PDB entry 5DQU | X-ray diffraction, 4.50 A resolution (low resolution: residue-level contacts below are approximate; hydrogen-bond / salt-bridge calls are withheld) | chains E and F of the 10 polymer chains in the assembly

Chain E (and F):
Name: CRISPR-associated endoribonuclease Cas2
Source organism: Escherichia coli K12
Notes: EC 3.1.-.-; chain F of this document is another copy of the same molecule, construct and numbering; everything in this record applies to it too
UniProtKB: P45956 (CAS2_ECOLI); residue numbers follow UniProt; this construct covers 1-94
Chain sequence (94 residues; row label = number of the first residue in the row):
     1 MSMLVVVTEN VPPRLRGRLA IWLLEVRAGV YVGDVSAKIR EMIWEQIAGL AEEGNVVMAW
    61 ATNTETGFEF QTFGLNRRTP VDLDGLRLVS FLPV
Not modelled in the structure: 94 (chain F: 1, 94)
UniProt features mapped onto this chain:
  - mutagenesis: E9 (E9A/R: No effect on spacer acquisition, Cas1-Cas2 complex formation or CRISPR DNA-binding by complex), N10 (N10A: No effect on spacer acquisition), R14 to R16 (No in vivspacer acquisition, significantly decreased protospacer binding), R14 (R14A: Slight decrease in spacer acquisition), R16 (R16A: Slight decrease in spacer acquisition; R16E: Dramatically decreased spacer acquisition in vivo), R18 (R18A: Very little spacer acquisition), R27 (R27A: Slight decrease in spacer acquisition), K38 to R40 (Very little in vivo spacer acquisition), E65 (E65A: No effect on spacer acquisition; E65R: Slight decrease in spacer acquisition, Cas1-Cas2 complex formation or CRISPR DNA-binding by complex. Loss of spacer acquisition; when associated with R-84), R77 to R78 (No spacer acquisition, significantly decreased protospacer binding), R77 (R77E: No change in spacer acquisition in vivo), R78 (R78E: Dramatically decreased spacer acquisition in vivo), 2 further mutagenesis entries in UniProt

Chain E / chain F interface:
Pairs across the interface - 48 pairs, chain E then chain F:
  M3(E) with M3(F); V5(F); A59(F); W60(F); A61(F)
  V5(E) with M3(F)
  V7(E) with V30(F)
  E9(E) with R27(F)
  L24(E) with R87(F); L88(F); V89(F)
  E25(E) with R78(F); V89(F)
  V26(E) with R78(F)
  R27(E) with E9(F); N55(F); V56(F); V57(F); T72(F); N76(F); R78(F)
  A28(E) with R78(F)
  V30(E) with V7(F)
  V32(E) with F68(F)
  G33(E) with F68(F)
  D34(E) with T66(F); G67(F)
  N55(E) with R27(F)
  V56(E) with R27(F)
  V57(E) with R27(F)
  A59(E) with M3(F)
  W60(E) with M3(F)
  A61(E) with M3(F)
  T66(E) with D34(F)
  G67(E) with D34(F)
  F68(E) with V32(F); G33(F)
  T72(E) with R27(F)
  N76(E) with R27(F)
  R78(E) with R16(F); E25(F); V26(F); R27(F); A28(F)
  R87(E) with L24(F)
  L88(E) with L24(F)
  V89(E) with L24(F); E25(F)
Other interface residues (no listed pair), chain E (30 interface residues in all): R16, F70
Other interface residues (no listed pair), chain F (30 interface residues in all): F70

Summary:
The chain E/chain F interface involves 30 residues from each chain. From UniProt: 14 mutagenesis sites on
chain E.
Chain E and chain F are both CRISPR-associated endoribonuclease Cas2 (Escherichia coli K12); the structure,
Crystal Structure of Cas-DNA-10 complex, was determined by X-ray diffraction, deposited together with 5DLJ,
5DQT and 5DQZ.
